PDB entry 6I7Q | X-ray diffraction, 1.80 A resolution | chains B and C of the 4 polymer chains in the assembly

[Chain B]
Name: Elongin-B
From: Homo sapiens
UniProt: Q15370 (ELOB_HUMAN); numbering as in UniProt (aligned over 1-118)
Amino-acid sequence (118 residues; row label = number of the first residue in the row):
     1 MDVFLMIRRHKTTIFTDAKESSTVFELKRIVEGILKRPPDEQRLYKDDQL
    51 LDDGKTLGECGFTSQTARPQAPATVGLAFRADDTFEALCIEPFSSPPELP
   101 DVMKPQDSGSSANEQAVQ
Unresolved in the structure: 106-118
Modified positions: C89 (3-sulfinoalanine; CSD)
UniProt features mapped onto this chain:
  - modified residue: M1 (N-acetylmethionine), T84 (Phosphothreonine), S108 (Phosphoserine), S111 (Phosphoserine)

[Chain C]
Name: Elongin-C
From: Bos taurus
UniProt: Q2KII4 (ELOC_BOVIN); residue numbers follow UniProt; this construct covers 17-112
Amino-acid sequence (97 residues; row label = number of the first residue in the row):
    16 SMYVKLISSDGHEFIVKREHALTSGTIKAMLSGPGQFAENETNEVNFREI
    66 PSHVLSKVCMYFTYKVRYTNSSTEIPEFPIAPEIALELLMAANFLDC
Differences from the reference sequence: expression tag (16)

[How chain B and chain C interact]
Contacting residue pairs - 54 pairs, chain B then chain C:
  F4(B) - T78(C)
  F4(B) - R82(C)
  M6(B) - M75(C)  hydrophobic
  R8(B) - H27(C)
  K11(B) - D25(C)  hydrogen bond (side chain-backbone)
  K11(B) - H27(C)
  K11(B) - E28(C)  hydrogen bond (backbone-backbone)
  T12(B) - E28(C)
  T12(B) - I30(C)
  T13(B) - E28(C)  hydrogen bond (backbone-backbone)
  T13(B) - F29(C)
  T13(B) - I30(C)  hydrogen bond (backbone-backbone)
  I14(B) - I30(C)
  F15(B) - Y18(C)
  F15(B) - F29(C)  hydrophobic
  F15(B) - I30(C)  hydrogen bond (backbone-backbone)
  F15(B) - S71(C)
  F15(B) - C74(C)  hydrophobic
  F15(B) - M75(C)  hydrophobic
  T16(B) - Y18(C)  hydrogen bond
  D17(B) - K32(C)  salt bridge
  I34(B) - Y18(C)
  L35(B) - I30(C)  hydrophobic
  P69(B) - M75(C)
  P69(B) - T78(C)
  P69(B) - Y79(C)  hydrophobic
  P69(B) - R82(C)
  P69(B) - Y83(C)  hydrophobic
  Q70(B) - M75(C)
  Q70(B) - Y79(C)
  Q70(B) - Y83(C)
  Q70(B) - P91(C)
  Q70(B) - F93(C)
  Q70(B) - P94(C)
  P72(B) - M75(C)
  E91(B) - H27(C)
  P92(B) - H27(C)  hydrogen bond (backbone-side chain)
  F93(B) - H27(C)
  F93(B) - F29(C)  hydrophobic
  F93(B) - S67(C)
  F93(B) - S71(C)
  S94(B) - D25(C)
  S94(B) - P66(C)
  S94(B) - S67(C)  hydrogen bond (backbone-side chain)
  S94(B) - H68(C)  hydrogen bond
  S95(B) - H68(C)
  P96(B) - H68(C)
  P96(B) - E98(C)
  P96(B) - E102(C)
  P97(B) - E102(C)
  L99(B) - P97(C)
  L99(B) - E98(C)
  M103(B) - P97(C)
  M103(B) - L101(C)  hydrophobic
Interface residues without a listed pair, chain B (28 interface residues in all): H10, I30, A71, P100
Interface residues without a listed pair, chain C (31 interface residues in all): G26, V31, H35, K72, E92, I99, A100

[Overview]
The interface between chain B and chain C involves 28 residues on one side and 31 on the other; the contacts
include 9 hydrogen bonds and 1 salt bridge. Among the polar pairs are D17(B)-K32(C), K11(B)-D25(C) and
T16(B)-Y18(C).
Chain B is Elongin-B (Homo sapiens) and chain C is Elongin-C (Bos taurus); the structure, Structure of
pVHL-elongin B-elongin C (VCB) in complex with hydroxylated-HIF-2alpha (523-542) in the C2221 form, was
determined by X-ray diffraction.
